6OPH - chain A; structure by X-ray diffraction, 2.40 A resolution.

== Chain A ==
Name: Mitogen-activated protein kinase 1
Source organism: Homo sapiens
Notes: EC 2.7.11.24
UniProtKB: P28482 (MK01_HUMAN); residues 6-358 here correspond to UniProt positions 8-360 (UniProt number = residue number + 2)
Amino-acid sequence (354 residues; numbered 5 to 358; the number before each row is that of its first residue):
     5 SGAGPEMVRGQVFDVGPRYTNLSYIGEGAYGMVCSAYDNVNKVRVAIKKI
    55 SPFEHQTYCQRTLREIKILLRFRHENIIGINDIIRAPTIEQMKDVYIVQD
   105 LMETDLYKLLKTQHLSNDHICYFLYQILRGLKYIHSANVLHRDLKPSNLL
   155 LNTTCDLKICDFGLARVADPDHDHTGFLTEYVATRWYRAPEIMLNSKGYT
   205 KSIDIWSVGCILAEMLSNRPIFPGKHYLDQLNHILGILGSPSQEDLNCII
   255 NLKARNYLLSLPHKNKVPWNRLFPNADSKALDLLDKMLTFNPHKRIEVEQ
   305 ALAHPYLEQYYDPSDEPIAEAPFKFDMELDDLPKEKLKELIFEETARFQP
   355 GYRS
Disordered / not traced: 5-8, 357-358
Modified / non-standard residues: T183 (phosphothreonine; TPO); Y185 (O-phosphotyrosine; PTR)
Construct notes: expression tag (5)
Ligand contacts: 6QB (1-[(1S)-1-(4-chloranyl-3-fluoranyl-phenyl)-2-oxidanyl-ethyl]-4-[2-[(2-methylpyrazol-3-yl)amino]pyrimidin-4-yl]pyridin-2-one): I29, G30, E31, G32, Y34, G35, M36, V37, A50, K52, Q103, D104, L105, M106, E107, T108, D109, K112, S151, N152, L154, C164, D165
Curated features (UniProtKB/Swiss-Prot):
  - DNA-binding region: K257 to R275
  - motif: T183 to Y185 (TXY), D316 to E320 (Cytoplasmic retention motif), A325 to M331 (Nuclear translocation motif)
  - active site: D147 (Proton acceptor)
  - binding site (ATP): I29 to V37, K52
  - modified residue: S27 (Phosphoserine), T183 (Phosphothreonine), Y185 (Phosphotyrosine), T188 (Phosphothreonine), S244 (Phosphoserine), S246 (Phosphoserine), S282 (Phosphoserine)
From the paper describing this entry:
  - contacts within the chain: K52-E69 (salt bridge)
  - post-translational modification sites: T183, Y185

== In short ==
Chain A binds compound 6QB. Curated annotation (UniProt) lists active-site residue D147 and 10 ATP-binding
residues. From the paper: modification sites T183 and Y185; contacts within the chain involving K52 and E69.
Chain A is Mitogen-activated protein kinase 1 (Homo sapiens); the structure, phosphorylated ERK2 with
GDC-0994, was determined by X-ray diffraction, deposited together with 6OPG, 6OPI and 6OPK.
